5N8I - chain A; structure by X-ray diffraction, 1.40 A resolution.

== Chain A ==
Name: Copper-containing nitrite reductase
Organism: Achromobacter cycloclastes
Notes: EC 1.7.2.1
UniProtKB: P25006 (NIR_ACHCY); residues 7-340 here correspond to UniProt positions 45-378 (UniProt number = residue number + 38)
Chain sequence (334 residues; row label = number of the first residue in the row):
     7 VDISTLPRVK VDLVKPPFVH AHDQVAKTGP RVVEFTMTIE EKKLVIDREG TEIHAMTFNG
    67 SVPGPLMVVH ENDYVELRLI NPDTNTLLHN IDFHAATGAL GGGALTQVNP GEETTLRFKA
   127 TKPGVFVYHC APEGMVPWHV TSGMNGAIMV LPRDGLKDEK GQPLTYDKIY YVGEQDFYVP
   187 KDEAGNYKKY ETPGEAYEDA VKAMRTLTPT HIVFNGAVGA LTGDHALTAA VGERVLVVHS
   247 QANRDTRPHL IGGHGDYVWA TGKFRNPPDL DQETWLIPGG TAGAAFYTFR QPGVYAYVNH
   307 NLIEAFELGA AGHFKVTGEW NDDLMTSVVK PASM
Ion coordination: Cu ion site 1: His95, Cys136, His145, Met150; Cu ion site 2: His100, His135, His306
Ligand contacts: malonate ion (MLI): Val224, Gly225, Thr228, Phe312, Ala317, His319
What the authors report for this chain:
  - conformationally variable residues (side-chain flip): Ile257
  - catalytic residues: Asp98, His255 (citing earlier work)

== In short ==
Ligands of chain A: malonate ion. The Cu ion site 1 is built by His95, Cys136, His145 and Met150. His100,
His135 and His306 coordinate Cu ion site 2. The paper reports catalytic residues Asp98 and His255;
conformational variability at Ile257.
Chain A is Copper-containing nitrite reductase (Achromobacter cycloclastes); the structure, Serial Cu nitrite
reductase structures at elevated cryogenic temperature, 100K reference dataset, was determined by X-ray
diffraction, deposited together with 5N8F, 5N8G and 5N8H.
